7NPT - chains C1 and D7 of the 3 polymer chains in the assembly; structure by electron microscopy, 3.27 A resolution.

# Chain C1
Name: ESX-5 secretion system protein EccC5
From: Mycobacterium tuberculosis (strain ATCC 25618 / H37Rv)
Reference sequence: P9WNA5 (ECCC5_MYCTU); numbering as in UniProt (aligned over 1-1391)
Amino-acid sequence (1391 residues; row label = number of the first residue in the row):
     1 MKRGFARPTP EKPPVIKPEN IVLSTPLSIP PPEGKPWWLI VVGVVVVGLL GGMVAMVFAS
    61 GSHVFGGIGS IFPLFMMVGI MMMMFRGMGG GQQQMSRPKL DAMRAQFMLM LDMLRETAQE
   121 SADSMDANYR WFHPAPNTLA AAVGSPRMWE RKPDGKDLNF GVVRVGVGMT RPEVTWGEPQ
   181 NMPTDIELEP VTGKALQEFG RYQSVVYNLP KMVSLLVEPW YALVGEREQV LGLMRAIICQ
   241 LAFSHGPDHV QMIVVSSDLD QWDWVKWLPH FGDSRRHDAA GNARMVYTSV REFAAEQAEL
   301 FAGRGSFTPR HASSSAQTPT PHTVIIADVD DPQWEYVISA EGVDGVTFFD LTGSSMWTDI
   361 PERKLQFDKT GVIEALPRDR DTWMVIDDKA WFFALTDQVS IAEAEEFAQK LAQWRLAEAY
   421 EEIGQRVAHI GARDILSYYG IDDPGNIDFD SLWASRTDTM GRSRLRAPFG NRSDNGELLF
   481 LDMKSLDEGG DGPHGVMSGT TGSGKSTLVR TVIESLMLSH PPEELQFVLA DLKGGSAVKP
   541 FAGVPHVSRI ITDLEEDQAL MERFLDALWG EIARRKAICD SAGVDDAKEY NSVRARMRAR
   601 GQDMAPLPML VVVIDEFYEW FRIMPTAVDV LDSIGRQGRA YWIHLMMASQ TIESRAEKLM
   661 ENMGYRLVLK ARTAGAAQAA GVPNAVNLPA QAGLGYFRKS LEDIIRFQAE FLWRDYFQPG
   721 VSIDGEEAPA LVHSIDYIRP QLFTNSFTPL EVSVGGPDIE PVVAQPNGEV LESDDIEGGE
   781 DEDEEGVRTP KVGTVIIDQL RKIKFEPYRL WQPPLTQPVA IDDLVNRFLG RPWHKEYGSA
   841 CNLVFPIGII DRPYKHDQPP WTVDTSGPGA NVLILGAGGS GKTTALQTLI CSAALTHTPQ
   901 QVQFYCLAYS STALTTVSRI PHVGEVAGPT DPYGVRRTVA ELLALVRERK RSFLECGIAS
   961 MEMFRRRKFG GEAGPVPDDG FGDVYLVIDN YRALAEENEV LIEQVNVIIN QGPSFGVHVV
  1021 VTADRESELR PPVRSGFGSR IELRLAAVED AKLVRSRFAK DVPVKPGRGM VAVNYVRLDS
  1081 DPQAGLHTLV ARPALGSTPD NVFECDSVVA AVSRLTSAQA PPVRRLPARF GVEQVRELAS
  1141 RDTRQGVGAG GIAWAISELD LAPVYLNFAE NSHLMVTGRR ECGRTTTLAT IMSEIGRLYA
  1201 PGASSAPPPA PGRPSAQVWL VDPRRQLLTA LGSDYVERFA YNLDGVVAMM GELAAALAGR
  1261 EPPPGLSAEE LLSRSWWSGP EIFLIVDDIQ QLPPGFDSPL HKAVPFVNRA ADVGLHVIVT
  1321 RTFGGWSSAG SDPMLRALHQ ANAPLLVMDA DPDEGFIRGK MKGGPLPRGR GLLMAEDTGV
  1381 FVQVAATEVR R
Unresolved in the structure: 30-96, 275-284, 417-1391
UniProt features mapped onto this chain:
  - binding site (ATP): G499 to S506, G876 to T883, G1178 to T1185

# Chain D7
Name: ESX-5 secretion system protein EccD5
From: Mycobacterium tuberculosis (strain ATCC 25618 / H37Rv)
Reference sequence: P9WNP9 (ECCD5_MYCTU); residues 1-503 here = UniProt positions 1-503
Amino-acid sequence (503 residues; numbered 1 to 503; the number before each row is that of its first residue):
     1 MTAVADAPQA DIEGVASPQA VVVGVMAGEG VQIGVLLDAN APVSVMTDPL LKVVNSRLRE
    61 LGEAPLEATG RGRWALCLVD GAPLRATQSL TEQDVYDGDR LWIRFIADTE RRSQVIEHIS
   121 TAVASDLSKR FARIDPIVAV QVGASMVATG VVLATGVLGW WRWHHNTWLT TIYTAVIGVL
   181 VLAVAMLLLM RAKTDADRRV ADIMLMSAIM PVTVAAAAAP PGPVGSPQAV LGFGVLTVAA
   241 ALALRFTGRR LGIYTTIVII GALTMLAALA RMVAATSAVT LLSSLLLICV VAYHAAPALS
   301 RRLAGIRLPV FPSATSRWVF EARPDLPTTV VVSGGSAPVL EGPSSVRDVL LQAERARSFL
   361 SGLLTGLGVM VVVCMTSLCD PHTGQRWLPL ILAGFTSGFL LLRGRSYVDR WQSITLAGTA
   421 VIIAAAVCVR YALELSSPLA VSIVAAILVL LPAAGMAAAA HVPHTIYSPL FRKFVEWIEY
   481 LCLMPIFPLA LWLMNVYAAI RYR
Unresolved in the structure: 1-18, 131-503

# Chain C1 / chain D7 interface
Residue-residue contacts (15; chain C1 residue first):
  M1(C1) - A20(D7)  hydrogen bond (backbone-backbone)
  M1(C1) - V21(D7)  hydrophobic
  M1(C1) - T91(D7)  hydrogen bond
  M1(C1) - V95(D7)
  M1(C1) - Y96(D7)
  M1(C1) - D97(D7)  hydrogen bond (backbone-backbone)
  K2(C1) - D97(D7)  salt bridge
  R3(C1) - Y96(D7)
  K266(C1) - V22(D7)
  W267(C1) - V22(D7)  hydrophobic
  E406(C1) - R100(D7)  salt bridge
  Q409(C1) - G98(D7)
  Q409(C1) - R100(D7)
  A412(C1) - D97(D7)
  Q413(C1) - D97(D7)
Also at the interface, not in a pair above, chain D7 (13 interface residues in all): V23, G24, A39, L90

# In short
The interface between chain C1 and chain D7 involves 9 residues on one side and 13 on the other; the contacts
include 3 hydrogen bonds and 2 salt bridges. Among the polar pairs are K2(C1)-D97(D7), E406(C1)-R100(D7) and
M1(C1)-T91(D7).
Chain C1 is ESX-5 secretion system protein EccC5 and chain D7 is ESX-5 secretion system protein EccD5, both
from Mycobacterium tuberculosis (strain ATCC 25618 / H37Rv); the structure, Cytosolic bridge of an intact
ESX-5 inner membrane complex, was determined by electron microscopy, deposited together with 7NP7, 7NPR, 7NPU,
7NPV and 7NPS.
